PDB entry 5Z1T | X-ray diffraction, 1.42 A resolution | chain A

== Chain A ==
Molecule: Bromodomain-containing protein 4
Organism: Homo sapiens
Notes: fragment: Bromo 1 domain
UniProtKB: O60885 (BRD4_HUMAN); residues 44-168 here = UniProt positions 44-168
Amino-acid sequence (141 residues; row label = number of the first residue in the row):
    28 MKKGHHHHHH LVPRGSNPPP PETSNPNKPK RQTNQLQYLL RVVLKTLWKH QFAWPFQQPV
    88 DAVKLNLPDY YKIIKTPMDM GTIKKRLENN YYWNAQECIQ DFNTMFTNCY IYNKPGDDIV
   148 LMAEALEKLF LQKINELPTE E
Not modelled in the structure: 28-32, 168
Construct notes: expression tag (28-43)
UniProt features mapped onto this chain:
  - site: Asn-140 (Acetylated histone binding)
  - cross-link: Lys-99 (Glycyl lysine isopeptide (Lys-Gly) (interchain with G-Cter in SUMO2))
  - natural variant: Asp-145 (D145G: Found in a patient with a neurodevelopmental syndrome; uncertain significance)
  - mutagenesis: Asn-140 (N140A: Abolishes binding to acetylated histones)
Ligand contacts: EFN (5-bromo-N-(6-hydroxy-2,2-dimethyl-3-oxo-3,4-dihydro-2H-1,4-benzoxazin-7-yl)-2-methoxybenzene-1-sulfonamide): Trp-81, Pro-82, Phe-83, Val-87, Leu-92, Leu-94, Tyr-97, Cys-136, Tyr-139, Asn-140, Asp-145, Ile-146, Met-149

== Overview ==
Chain A binds compound EFN. Curated annotation (UniProt) lists one mutagenesis site.
Chain A is Bromodomain-containing protein 4 (Homo sapiens); the structure, Crystal Structure Analysis of the
BRD4(1), was determined by X-ray diffraction, deposited together with 5Z1R and 5Z1S.
